Entry 1UHA (X-ray diffraction, 1.50 A resolution); this record covers chain A.

Chain A:
Protein: lectin-D2
Source organism: Phytolacca americana
UniProtKB: P83790 (LED2_PHYAM); residue numbers follow UniProt; this construct covers 1-82
Sequence (82 residues; each row starts with the number of its first residue):
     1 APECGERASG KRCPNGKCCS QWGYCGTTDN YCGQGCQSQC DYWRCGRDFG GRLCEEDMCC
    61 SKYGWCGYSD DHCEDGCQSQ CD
Disulfide bonds: C4-C19, C13-C25, C18-C32, C36-C40, C45-C60, C54-C66, C59-C73, C77-C81
Bound ions: Ca2+: D48, D57, D82
UniProt features mapped onto this chain:
  - binding site (a carbohydrate): S20, W22, Y24, Y31, W43, S61, Y63, W65, H72

In short:
The Ca2+ site is built by D48, D57 and D82. Curated annotation (UniProt) lists 9 carbohydrate-binding
residues.
Chain A is lectin-D2 (Phytolacca americana); the structure, Crystal Structure of Pokeweed Lectin-D2, was
determined by X-ray diffraction, deposited together with 1ULN.
